7AFK - chains J and N of the 9 polymer chains in the assembly; structure by electron microscopy, 4.90 A resolution (low resolution: residue-level contacts below are approximate; hydrogen-bond / salt-bridge calls are withheld).

# Chain J
Protein: 30S ribosomal protein S10
Source organism: Escherichia coli
UniProt: C3SQT7 (C3SQT7_ECOLX); residues 1-103 here = UniProt positions 1-103
Sequence (103 residues; numbered 1 to 103; the number before each row is that of its first residue):
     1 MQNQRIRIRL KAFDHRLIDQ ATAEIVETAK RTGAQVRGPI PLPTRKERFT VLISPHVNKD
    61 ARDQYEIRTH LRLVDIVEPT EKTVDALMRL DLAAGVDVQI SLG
Unresolved in the structure: 1-3, 103

# Chain N
Protein: 30S ribosomal protein S14
Source organism: Escherichia coli
UniProt: C3SR07 (C3SR07_ECOLX); numbering as in UniProt (aligned over 1-101)
Sequence (101 residues; each row starts with the number of its first residue):
     1 MAKQSMKARE VKRVALADKY FAKRAELKAI ISDVNASDED RWNAVLKLQT LPRDSSPSRQ
    61 RNRCRQTGRP HGFLRKFGLS RIKVREAAMR GEIPGLKKAS W
Unresolved in the structure: 1

# How chain J and chain N interact
Contacting residue pairs (25; chain J residue first):
  F13(J) with G95(N)
  R48(J) with W101(N)
  V51(J) with L74(N); R81(N); V84(N)
  L52(J) with R81(N)
  I53(J) with R85(N)
  S54(J) with R81(N)
  P55(J) with R81(N); I82(N)
  D63(J) with M89(N); K98(N)
  Q64(J) with K98(N); A99(N)
  Y65(J) with R85(N); A88(N); L96(N); K97(N); K98(N); A99(N)
  E66(J) with L96(N); K97(N); A99(N)
  I67(J) with P94(N); L96(N)
Also at the interface, not in a pair above, chain J (13 interface residues in all): F49
Also at the interface, not in a pair above, chain N (17 interface residues in all): K76, F77, I93

# Summary
13 residues of chain J face 17 of chain N across their interface.
Chain J is 30S ribosomal protein S10 and chain N is 30S ribosomal protein S14, both from Escherichia coli; the
structure, Bacterial 30S ribosomal subunit assembly complex state D (head domain), was determined by electron
microscopy, deposited together with 7AF3, 7AF5, 7AF8, 7AFA, 7AFD, 7AFH and 17 further entries.
